2E2I - chains R and A of the 13 polymer chains in the assembly; structure by X-ray diffraction, 3.41 A resolution.

Chain R:
Molecule: 10-nt RNA strand
Sequence (10 nucleotides; numbered 1 to 10; the number before each row is that of its first residue):
     1 AUCGAGAGGA

Chain A:
Name: DNA-directed RNA polymerase II largest subunit
Organism: Saccharomyces cerevisiae
Notes: EC 2.7.7.6
UniProtKB: P04050 (RPB1_YEAST); residues 1-1733 here = UniProt positions 1-1733
Sequence (1733 residues; each row starts with the number of its first residue):
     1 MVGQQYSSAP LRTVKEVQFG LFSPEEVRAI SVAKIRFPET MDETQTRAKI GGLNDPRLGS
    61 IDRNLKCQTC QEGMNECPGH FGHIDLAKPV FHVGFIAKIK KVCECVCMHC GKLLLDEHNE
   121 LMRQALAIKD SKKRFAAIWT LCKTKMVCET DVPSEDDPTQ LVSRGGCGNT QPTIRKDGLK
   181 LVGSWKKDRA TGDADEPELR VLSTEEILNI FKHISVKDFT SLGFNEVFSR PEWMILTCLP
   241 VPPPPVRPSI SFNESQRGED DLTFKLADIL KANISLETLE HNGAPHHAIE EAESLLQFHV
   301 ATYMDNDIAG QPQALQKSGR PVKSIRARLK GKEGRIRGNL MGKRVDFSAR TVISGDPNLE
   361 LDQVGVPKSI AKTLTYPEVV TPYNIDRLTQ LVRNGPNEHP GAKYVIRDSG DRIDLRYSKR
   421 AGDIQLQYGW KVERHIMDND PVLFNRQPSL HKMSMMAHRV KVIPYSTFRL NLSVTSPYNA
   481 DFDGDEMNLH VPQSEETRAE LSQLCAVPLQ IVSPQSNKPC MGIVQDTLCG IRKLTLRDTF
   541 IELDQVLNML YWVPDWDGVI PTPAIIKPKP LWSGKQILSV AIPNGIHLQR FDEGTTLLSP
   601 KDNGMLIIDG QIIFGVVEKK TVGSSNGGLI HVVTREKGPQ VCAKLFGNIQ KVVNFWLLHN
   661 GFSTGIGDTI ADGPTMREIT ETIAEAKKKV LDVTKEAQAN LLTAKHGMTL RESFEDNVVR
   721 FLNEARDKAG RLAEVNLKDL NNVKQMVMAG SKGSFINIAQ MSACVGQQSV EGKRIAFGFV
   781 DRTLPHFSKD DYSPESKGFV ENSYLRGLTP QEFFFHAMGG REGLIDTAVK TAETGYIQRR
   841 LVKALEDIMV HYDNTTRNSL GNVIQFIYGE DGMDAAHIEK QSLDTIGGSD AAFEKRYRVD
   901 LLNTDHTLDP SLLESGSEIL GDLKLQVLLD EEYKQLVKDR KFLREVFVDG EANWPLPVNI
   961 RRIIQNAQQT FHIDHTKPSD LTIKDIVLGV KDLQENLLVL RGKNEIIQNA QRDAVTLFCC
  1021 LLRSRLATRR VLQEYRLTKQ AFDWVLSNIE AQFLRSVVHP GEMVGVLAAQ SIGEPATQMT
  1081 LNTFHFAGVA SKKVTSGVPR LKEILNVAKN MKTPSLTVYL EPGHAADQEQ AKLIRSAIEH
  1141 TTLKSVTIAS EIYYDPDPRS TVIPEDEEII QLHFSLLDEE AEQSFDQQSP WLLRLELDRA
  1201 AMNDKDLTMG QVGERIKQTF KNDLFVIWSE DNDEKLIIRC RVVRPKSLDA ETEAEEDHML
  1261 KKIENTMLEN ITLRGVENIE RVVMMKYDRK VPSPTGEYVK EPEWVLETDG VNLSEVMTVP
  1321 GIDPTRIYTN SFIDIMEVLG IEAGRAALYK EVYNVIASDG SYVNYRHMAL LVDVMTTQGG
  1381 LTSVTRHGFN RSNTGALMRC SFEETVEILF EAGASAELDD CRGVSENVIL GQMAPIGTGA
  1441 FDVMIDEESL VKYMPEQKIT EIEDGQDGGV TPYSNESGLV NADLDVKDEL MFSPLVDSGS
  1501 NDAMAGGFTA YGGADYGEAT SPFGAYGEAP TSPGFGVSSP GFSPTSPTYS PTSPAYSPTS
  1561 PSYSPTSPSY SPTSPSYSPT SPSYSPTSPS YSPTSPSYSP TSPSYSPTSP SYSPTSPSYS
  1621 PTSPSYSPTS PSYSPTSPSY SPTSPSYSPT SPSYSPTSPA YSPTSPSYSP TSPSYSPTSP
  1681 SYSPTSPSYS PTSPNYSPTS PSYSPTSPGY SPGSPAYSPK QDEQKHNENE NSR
Not modelled in the structure: 1-2, 192-197, 1082-1091, 1177-1186, 1244-1253, 1450-1733
Ion coordination: Zn2+ site 1: Cys-67, Cys-70, Cys-77; Zn2+ site 2: Cys-110, Cys-167; Mg2+ near Asp-483 (its only coordinating residue here)
Residues lining bound ligands: 2'-deoxyguanosine-5'-triphosphate (DGT): Pro-448, Asp-481, Asp-483, Ser-751, Lys-752, Thr-831
UniProt features mapped onto this chain:
  - region: Pro-248 to Asp-260 (Lid loop), Asn-306 to Lys-323 (Rudder loop), Pro-810 to Glu-822 (Bridging helix)
  - binding site (Zn(2+)): Cys-67, Cys-70, Cys-77, His-80, Cys-107, Cys-110, Cys-148, Cys-167
  - binding site (Mg(2+)): Asp-481, Asp-483, Asp-485
  - modified residue: Thr-1471 (Phosphothreonine)
  - cross-link (Glycyl lysine isopeptide (Lys-Gly)): Lys-695 (interchain with G-Cter in ubiquitin), Lys-1246 (interchain with G-Cter in ubiquitin), Lys-1350 (interchain with G-Cter in ubiquitin)
  - natural variant: Ser-1653 to Pro-1659 (deletion: In strain: A364A)
  - mutagenesis: Lys-1246 (K1246R: Impairs ubiquitination during transcription stress)
From the paper describing this entry:
  - catalytic residues: His-1085 (proposed by the authors, not directly observed)
  - mutagenesis - R446A: abolished growth

How chain R and chain A interact:
Residue-residue contacts (6; chain R residue first):
  A1(R) with Ser-251(A), hydrogen bond to the base
  U2(R) with Phe-252(A), base contact
  C3(R) with Lys-323(A), sugar contact
  A10(R) with Arg-446(A), hydrogen bond to the sugar; Asp-483(A), phosphate contact; Asp-485(A), hydrogen bond to the sugar
Also at the interface, not in a pair above, chain R (5 interface residues in all): G9
Also at the interface, not in a pair above, chain A (7 interface residues in all): Arg-350

Overview:
5 residues of chain R and 7 residues of chain A are in contact, with 3 hydrogen bonds. Polar pairs include
A1(R)/Ser-251(A), A10(R)/Arg-446(A) and A10(R)/Asp-485(A). Ligands of chain A:
2'-deoxyguanosine-5'-triphosphate. The paper reports the catalytic residue His-1085(A); R446A of chain A
abolishes growth.
Chain R is a 10-nt RNA strand and chain A is DNA-directed RNA polymerase II largest subunit (Saccharomyces
cerevisiae); the structure, RNA polymerase II elongation complex in 5 mM Mg+2 with 2'-dGTP, was determined by
X-ray diffraction (same publication as 2E2H, 2E2J, 2NVQ, 2NVT, 2NVX, 2NVY, 2NVZ and 2YU9).
